6K1P - chains E and I of the 11 polymer chains in the assembly; structure by electron microscopy, 3.87 A resolution.

[Chain E]
Name: Histone H3
Source organism: Xenopus laevis
UniProtKB: A0A310TTQ1 (A0A310TTQ1_XENLA); residues 1-135 here correspond to UniProt positions 2-136 (UniProt number = residue number + 1)
Amino-acid sequence (135 residues; numbered 1 to 135; the number before each row is that of its first residue):
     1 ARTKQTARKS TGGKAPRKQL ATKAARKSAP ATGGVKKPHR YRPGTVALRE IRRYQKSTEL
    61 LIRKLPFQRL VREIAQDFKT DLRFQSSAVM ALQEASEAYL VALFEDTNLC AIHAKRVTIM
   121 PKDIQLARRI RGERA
Not modelled in the structure: 1-39, 135

[Chain I]
Molecule: 167-nt DNA strand
Source organism: Escherichia coli K-12
Sequence (167 nucleotides; numbered 1 to 167; the number before each row is that of its first residue):
     1 CTCGAGAATC CCGGTGCCGA GGCCGCTCAA TTGGTCGTAG ACAGCTCTAG CACCGCTTAA
    61 ACGCACGTAC GCGCTGTCCC CCGCGTTTTA ACCGCCAAGG GGATTACTCC CTAGTCTCCA
   121 GGCACGTGTC AGATATATAC ATCCGATAGC TTGTCGAGAA GTACTAG
Not modelled in the structure: 1, 148-167

[Interface between chain E and chain I]
Contacting residue pairs (15):
  Tyr-41(E) with DC144(I), phosphate contact
  Arg-42(E) with DC144(I), hydrogen bond to the phosphate
  Thr-45(E) with DC144(I), hydrogen bond to the phosphate
  Arg-63(E) with DA60(I), sugar contact
  Arg-72(E) with DC51(I), salt bridge to the phosphate
  Arg-83(E) with DC51(I), phosphate contact
  Phe-84(E) with DG50(I), sugar contact; DC51(I), hydrogen bond to the phosphate
  Gln-85(E) with DG50(I), phosphate contact
  Ser-86(E) with DG50(I), phosphate contact
  Arg-116(E) with DG71(I), phosphate contact; DC72(I), phosphate contact
  Val-117(E) with DG71(I), phosphate contact
  Thr-118(E) with DG71(I), hydrogen bond to the phosphate
  Met-120(E) with DC72(I), phosphate contact
Interface residues without a listed pair, chain E (17 interface residues in all): Arg-40, Pro-43, Leu-82, Lys-115
Interface residues without a listed pair, chain I (9 interface residues in all): DA61, DA69, DC143

[Summary]
17 residues of chain E face 9 of chain I across their interface; the contacts include 4 hydrogen bonds and 1
salt bridge. Polar contacts include Arg-42(E)/DC144(I), Thr-45(E)/DC144(I) and Phe-84(E)/DC51(I).
Chain E is Histone H3 (Xenopus laevis) and chain I is a 167-nt DNA strand (Escherichia coli K-12); the
structure, The complex of ISWI-nucleosome in the ADP.BeF-bound state, was determined by electron microscopy,
deposited together with 6JYL and 6IRO.
